7Z14 - chains C and F of the 7 polymer chains in the assembly; structure by electron microscopy, 3.15 A resolution.

[Chain C]
Protein: Acetylcholine receptor subunit delta
Source organism: Tetronarce californica
Reference sequence: P02718 (ACHD_TETCF); residues 1-501 here correspond to UniProt positions 22-522 (UniProt number = residue number + 21)
Sequence (501 residues; each row starts with the number of its first residue):
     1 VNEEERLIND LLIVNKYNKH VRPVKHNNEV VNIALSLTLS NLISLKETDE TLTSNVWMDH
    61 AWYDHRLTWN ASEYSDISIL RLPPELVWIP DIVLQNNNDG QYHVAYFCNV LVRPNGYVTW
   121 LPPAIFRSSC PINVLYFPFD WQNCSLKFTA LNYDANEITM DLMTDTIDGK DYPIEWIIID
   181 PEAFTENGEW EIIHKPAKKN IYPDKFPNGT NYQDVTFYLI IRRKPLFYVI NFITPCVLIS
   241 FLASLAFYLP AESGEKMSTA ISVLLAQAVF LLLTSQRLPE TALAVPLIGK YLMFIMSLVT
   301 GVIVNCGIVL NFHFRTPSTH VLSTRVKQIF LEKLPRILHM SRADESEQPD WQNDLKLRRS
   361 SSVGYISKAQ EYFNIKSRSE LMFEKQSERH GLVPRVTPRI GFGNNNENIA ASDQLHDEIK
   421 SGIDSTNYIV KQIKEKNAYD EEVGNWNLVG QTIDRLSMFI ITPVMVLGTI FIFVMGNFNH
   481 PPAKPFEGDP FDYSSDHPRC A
Not modelled in the structure: 1, 319-441, 501
Cystine bridges: C130-C144
Glycans and other covalent adducts: N-acetylglucosamine (NAG) linked to N143, N208
Swiss-Prot annotation at these positions:
  - modified residue: Y372 (Phosphotyrosine)
  - glycosylation (N-linked (GlcNAc...) asparagine): N70, N143, N208

[Chain F]
Protein: Consensus short-chain short-chain alpha-neurotoxin ScNtx
Source organism: synthetic construct
Sequence (60 residues; each row starts with the number of its first residue):
     1 MICYNQQSSQ PPTTKTCSET SCYKKTWRDH RGTIIERGCG CPKVKPGIKL HCCRTDKCNN
Cystine bridges: C3-C22, C17-C39, C41-C52, C53-C58
What the authors report for this chain:
  - mutagenesis - S8A, S9A: abolished expression
  - mutagenesis - R28A: unchanged binding to muscle receptor
  - mutagenesis - K25A, H30A, K45A, P46A, G47A: decreased binding to alpha7 receptors
  - mutagenesis - K25A/R31A/K45A: abolished binding to muscle-type nAChR
  - mutagenesis - R28A: abolished binding to alpha7 receptors

[Chain C / chain F interface]
Contacting residue pairs (19):
  T38(C) with H30(F)
  W57(C) with H30(F)
  L121(C) with H30(F)
  D165(C) with R28(F), salt bridge
  Y172(C) with R28(F)
  D180(C) with W27(F); R28(F); D29(F)
  P181(C) with R28(F); K45(F); P46(F); G47(F); I48(F), hydrophobic
  E182(C) with K25(F), salt bridge; W27(F); K45(F), hydrogen bond (backbone-side chain); I48(F)
  F184(C) with K45(F), hydrogen bond (backbone-side chain)
  T185(C) with K45(F)
Interface residues without a listed pair, chain C (13 interface residues in all): I178, I179, A183
The authors on this interface:
  - pairs named by the authors: D165(C)-R28(F) (salt bridge), E182(C)-K45(F) (hydrogen bond), E182(C)-K25(F) (salt bridge), F184(C)-K45(F) (hydrogen bond)
  - interface residues, chain C: T38(C), W57(C), D180(C), P181(C)

[Overview]
13 residues of chain C and 9 residues of chain F are in contact; the contacts include 2 hydrogen bonds and 2
salt bridges. Polar pairs include D165(C)-R28(F), E182(C)-K25(F) and E182(C)-K45(F). The paper describes salt
bridges between D165(C) and R28(F) and E182(C) and K25(F); hydrogen bonds between E182(C) and K45(F) and
F184(C) and K45(F). The paper reports that K25A, H30A and K45A of chain F, among others, reduce binding to
alpha7 receptors; interface residues T38(C), W57(C) and D180(C) among others; 9 substitutions were tested in
all.
Here chain C is Acetylcholine receptor subunit delta (Tetronarce californica) and chain F is Consensus
short-chain short-chain alpha-neurotoxin ScNtx (synthetic construct). Entry 7Z14 (Cryo-EM structure of Torpedo
nicotinic acetylcholine receptor in complex with a short-chain neurotoxin) was determined by electron
microscopy.
